PDB entry 6RWM | electron microscopy, 2.81 A resolution | chains C and D of the 16 polymer chains in the assembly

[Chain C (and D)]
Protein: Pol protein
Organism: Simian immunodeficiency virus
Notes: engineered mutation(s): S119D; chain D of this document is another copy of the same molecule, construct and numbering; everything in this record applies to it too
UniProtKB: E1ANT8 (E1ANT8_SIV); residues 1-289 here correspond to UniProt positions 735-1023 (UniProt number = residue number + 734)
Sequence (290 residues; each row starts with the number of its first residue; numbering starts at 0):
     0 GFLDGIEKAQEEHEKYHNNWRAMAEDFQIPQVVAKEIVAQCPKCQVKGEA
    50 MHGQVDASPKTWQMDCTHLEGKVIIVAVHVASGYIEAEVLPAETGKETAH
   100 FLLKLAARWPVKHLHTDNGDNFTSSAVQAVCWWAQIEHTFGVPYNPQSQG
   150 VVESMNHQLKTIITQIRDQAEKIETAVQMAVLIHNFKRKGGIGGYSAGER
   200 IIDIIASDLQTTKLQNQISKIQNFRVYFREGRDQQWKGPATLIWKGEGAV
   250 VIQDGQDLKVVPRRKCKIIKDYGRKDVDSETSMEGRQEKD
Disordered / not traced: 0-3, 44-56, 141-148, 218-289 (chain D: 0-56, 141-149, 273-289)
Sequence notes: expression tag (0); conflict Asp119 (Ala853 in E1ANT8)
Ion coordination: Zn2+: His12, His16, Cys40, Cys43
From the paper describing this entry:
  - catalytic residues: Asp64, Asp116, Glu152
  - binding site for Bictegravir: Asn117, Gly118

[Chain C / chain D interface]
Contacting residue pairs (52):
  Tyr83(C) - Arg107(D)  hydrogen bond (side chain-backbone)
  Glu85(C) - Arg107(D)  salt bridge
  Ala86(C) - Arg107(D)  hydrogen bond (backbone-side chain)
  Glu87(C) - Lys103(D)  salt bridge
  His99(C) - Glu173(D)
  His99(C) - Gln177(D)
  Leu102(C) - Thr174(D)
  Leu102(C) - Gln177(D)
  Lys103(C) - Glu87(D)  salt bridge
  Lys103(C) - Lys103(D)
  Lys103(C) - Gln177(D)
  Ala105(C) - Leu181(D)
  Ala106(C) - Gln177(D)
  Ala106(C) - Val180(D)
  Ala106(C) - Leu181(D)  hydrophobic
  Ala106(C) - Asn184(D)
  Ala106(C) - Phe185(D)
  Arg107(C) - Tyr83(D)  hydrogen bond (backbone-side chain)
  Arg107(C) - Glu85(D)  salt bridge
  Arg107(C) - Ala86(D)
  Arg107(C) - Glu87(D)  salt bridge
  Arg107(C) - Gln177(D)  hydrogen bond
  Arg107(C) - Phe185(D)
  Trp108(C) - Trp108(D)  hydrophobic
  Pro109(C) - Phe185(D)
  Trp132(C) - Gln168(D)  hydrogen bond
  Trp132(C) - Met178(D)  hydrophobic
  Trp132(C) - Leu181(D)  hydrophobic
  Gln168(C) - Trp132(D)
  Thr174(C) - Leu102(D)
  Gln177(C) - His99(D)
  Gln177(C) - Leu102(D)
  Gln177(C) - Lys103(D)
  Gln177(C) - Ala106(D)
  Gln177(C) - Arg107(D)  hydrogen bond
  Met178(C) - Trp132(D)  hydrophobic
  Leu181(C) - Ala105(D)
  Leu181(C) - Ala106(D)  hydrophobic
  Leu181(C) - Trp132(D)  hydrophobic
  Asn184(C) - Ala106(D)
  Phe185(C) - Ala106(D)
  Phe185(C) - Arg107(D)
  Phe185(C) - Trp108(D)
  Phe185(C) - Pro109(D)
  Tyr194(C) - Lys212(D)
  Glu198(C) - Leu208(D)
  Glu198(C) - Lys212(D)
  Ile201(C) - Ile204(D)  hydrophobic
  Ile201(C) - Ala205(D)  hydrophobic
  Ile204(C) - Ile201(D)  hydrophobic
  Ala205(C) - Ile201(D)  hydrophobic
  Lys212(C) - Tyr194(D)
Also at the interface, not in a pair above, chain C (32 interface residues in all): Ala133, Glu173, Val180, Ile182, Lys188, Leu208
Also at the interface, not in a pair above, chain D (31 interface residues in all): Ala133, Glu198, Gln216

[Overview]
32 residues of chain C and 31 residues of chain D are in contact, with 6 hydrogen bonds and 5 salt bridges.
Polar contacts include Glu85(C)-Arg107(D), Glu87(C)-Lys103(D) and Arg107(C)-Glu87(D). His12(C), His16(C),
Cys40(C) and Cys43(C) coordinate Zn2+. The paper reports catalytic residues Asp64(C), Asp116(C) and Glu152(C);
a binding site for Bictegravir at Asn117(C) and Gly118(C).
Chain C and chain D are both Pol protein (Simian immunodeficiency virus); the structure, SIVrcm intasome in
complex with bictegravir, was determined by electron microscopy, deposited together with 6RWL, 6RWN and 6RWO.
